PDB entry 1ZAV | X-ray diffraction, 1.90 A resolution | chains A and Z of the 7 polymer chains in the assembly

[Chain A]
Molecule: 50S ribosomal protein L10
Source organism: Thermotoga maritima
UniProtKB: P29394 (RL10_THEMA); residue numbers follow UniProt; this construct covers 1-179
Chain sequence (180 residues; row label = number of the first residue in the row; numbering starts at 0):
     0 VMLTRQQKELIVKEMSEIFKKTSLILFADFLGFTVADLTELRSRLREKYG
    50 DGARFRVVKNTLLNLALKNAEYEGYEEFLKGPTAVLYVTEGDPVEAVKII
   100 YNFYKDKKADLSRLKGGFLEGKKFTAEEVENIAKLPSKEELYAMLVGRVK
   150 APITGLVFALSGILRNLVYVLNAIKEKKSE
Not modelled in the structure: 178-179
Sequence notes: cloning artifact (0)

[Chain Z]
Molecule: 50S ribosomal protein L7/L12
Source organism: Thermotoga maritima
Notes: fragment: N-terminal domain
UniProtKB: P29396 (RL7_THEMA); residue numbers follow UniProt; this construct covers 1-30
Chain sequence (30 residues; numbered 1 to 30; the number before each row is that of its first residue):
     1 MTIDEIIEAIEKLTVSELAELVKKLEDKFG
Not modelled in the structure: 1, 29-30

[How chain A and chain Z interact]
Residue-residue contacts (6):
  Asn165(A) with Val22(Z)
  Leu166(A) with Leu18(Z), hydrophobic; Val22(Z), hydrophobic
  Val169(A) with Leu25(Z), hydrophobic; Glu26(Z)
  Lys176(A) with Lys28(Z)
Interface residues without a listed pair, chain A (9 interface residues in all): Ile162, Leu163, Leu170, Ala172, Ile173
Interface residues without a listed pair, chain Z (7 interface residues in all): Ile10, Val15

[In short]
Chain A and chain Z form an interface of 9 and 7 residues respectively.
Chain A is 50S ribosomal protein L10 and chain Z is 50S ribosomal protein L7/L12, both from Thermotoga
maritima; the structure, Ribosomal Protein L10-L12(NTD) Complex, Space Group P21, was determined by X-ray
diffraction (same publication as 1ZAW and 1ZAX).
